Entry 8KDA (electron microscopy, 3.19 A resolution); this record covers chains M and F of the 17 polymer chains in the assembly.

Chain M:
Molecule: Aquifex aeolicus pre-tRNAVal
Sequence (73 nucleotides; numbered 0 to 72; the number before each row is that of its first residue; numbering starts at 0):
     0 AAGGCGCGUA GCUCAGUAGG GAGAGCGCCG GCCCGACACG CCGGAGGUCG GGGGUUCAAG
    60 UCCCCCCGCG CCU

Chain F:
Molecule: RNA-free ribonuclease P
Organism: Hydrogenobacter thermophilus DSM 653
Notes: EC 3.1.26.5
Reference sequence: D3DIV8 (D3DIV8_HYDTT); residue numbers follow UniProt; this construct covers 1-189
Amino-acid sequence (189 residues; row label = number of the first residue in the row):
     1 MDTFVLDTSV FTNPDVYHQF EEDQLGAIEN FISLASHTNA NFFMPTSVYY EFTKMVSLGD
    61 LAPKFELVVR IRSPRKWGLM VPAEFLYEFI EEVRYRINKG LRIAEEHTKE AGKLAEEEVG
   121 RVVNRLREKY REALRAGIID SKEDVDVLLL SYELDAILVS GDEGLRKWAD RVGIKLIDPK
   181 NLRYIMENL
Bound ions: Mg2+ near Asp144 (its only coordinating residue here)
From the paper describing this entry:
  - catalytic residues: Asp7 (proposed by the authors, not directly observed)
  - binding site for Mg2+: Ser141
  - catalytic residues: Asp140, Ser141, Glu143, Asp144, Asp162

Chain M / chain F interface:
Residue-residue contacts - 12 pairs, chain M then chain F:
  A1(M) - Asn13(F)  hydrogen bond to the sugar
  A1(M) - Arg135(F)  salt bridge to the phosphate
  A1(M) - Asp140(F)  phosphate contact
  A1(M) - Asp162(F)  phosphate contact
  G2(M) - Asn13(F)  sugar contact
  G2(M) - Asp15(F)  hydrogen bond to the sugar
  G2(M) - Glu163(F)  hydrogen bond to the phosphate
  C66(M) - Tyr95(F)  hydrogen bond to the phosphate
  G67(M) - Lys99(F)  salt bridge to the phosphate
  C68(M) - Glu106(F)  phosphate contact
  C68(M) - Lys129(F)  salt bridge to the phosphate
  G69(M) - Arg125(F)  salt bridge to the phosphate
Interface residues without a listed pair, chain F (14 interface residues in all): Asp144, Gly161, Gly164

In short:
The interface between chain M and chain F involves 6 residues on one side and 14 on the other; the contacts
include 4 hydrogen bonds and 4 salt bridges. Among the polar pairs are A1(M)-Asn13(F), G2(M)-Asp15(F) and
G2(M)-Glu163(F). The paper reports catalytic residues Asp7(F), Asp140(F) and Ser141(F) among others; a binding
site for Mg2+ at Ser141(F).
Chain M is Aquifex aeolicus pre-tRNAVal and chain F is RNA-free ribonuclease P (Hydrogenobacter thermophilus
DSM 653); the structure, Cryo-EM structure of Hydrogenobacter thermophilus minimal protein-only RNase P (HARP)
in complex with pre-tRNAs, was determined by electron microscopy.
